PDB entry 7PGH | X-ray diffraction, 4.19 A resolution (low resolution: residue-level contacts below are approximate; hydrogen-bond / salt-bridge calls are withheld) | chains A and E of the 8 polymer chains in the assembly

# Chain A (and E)
Name: Ion transport protein, Voltage-gated sodium channel subunit
From: Alkalilimnicola ehrlichii (strain ATCC BAA-1101 / DSM 17681 / MLHE-1)
Notes: chain E of this document is another copy of the same molecule, construct and numbering; everything in this record applies to it too
UniProtKB: chimeric construct of Q0ABW0, Q6TMY8: residues 142-245 from Q0ABW0 (Q0ABW0_ALKEH) positions 142-245 (same numbers); residues 246-279 from Q6TMY8 positions 225-258 (UniProt number = residue number - 21)
Amino-acid sequence (143 residues; row label = number of the first residue in the row):
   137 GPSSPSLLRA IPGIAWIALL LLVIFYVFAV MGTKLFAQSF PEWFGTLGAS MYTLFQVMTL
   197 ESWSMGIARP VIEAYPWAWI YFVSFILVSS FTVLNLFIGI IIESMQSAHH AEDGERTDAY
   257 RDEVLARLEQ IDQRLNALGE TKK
Disordered / not traced: 137-143, 275-279 (chain E: 137-138, 277-279)
Differences from the reference sequence: expression tag (137-141); conflict S142 (Ala in Q0ABW0)
Modified positions: Mse167, Mse187, Mse194, Mse201, Mse241 (selenomethionine; parent Met)
Reported in the primary citation:
  - conformationally variable residues (side-chain flip): W199
  - contacts within the chain: I222-S226 (hydrogen bond) (from molecular simulation)

# Chain A / chain E interface
Pairs across the interface - 21 pairs, chain A then chain E:
  Mse167(A) with Y162(E)
  P212(A) with L183(E); G184(E)
  W215(A) with Mse187(E)
  I216(A) with Y162(E)
  F227(A) with W152(E); L155(E)
  L230(A) with P148(E); G149(E); A151(E)
  I234(A) with G149(E)
  I238(A) with A146(E)
  H245(A) with H246(E)
  E248(A) with S139(E)
  Y256(A) with Y256(E)
  E259(A) with E259(E); R263(E)
  A262(A) with I267(E)
  Q266(A) with I267(E)
  Q269(A) with L271(E)
  A273(A) with N272(E)
Interface residues without a listed pair, chain A (19 interface residues in all): L223, I237, D258
Interface residues without a listed pair, chain E (20 interface residues in all): R145, Q266

# Summary
The interface between chain A and chain E involves 19 residues on one side and 20 on the other. The paper
reports conformational variability at W199(A); contacts within the chain involving S226(A) and I222(A).
Both chains are Ion transport protein, Voltage-gated sodium channel subunit (Alkalilimnicola ehrlichii (strain
ATCC BAA-1101 / DSM 17681 / MLHE-1)). Entry 7PGH (NaVAe1/Sp1CTDp (DDM)) was determined by X-ray diffraction
(same publication as 7PGG, 7PG8, 7PGF and 7PGI).
